4Z9C - chains A and E of the 6 polymer chains in the assembly; structure by X-ray diffraction, 2.35 A resolution.

[Chain A]
Molecule: Pertussis toxin-like subunit ArtA
Organism: Escherichia coli
Notes: EC 2.4.2.30
UniProt: A0A0B1KWV6 (A0A0B1KWV6_ECOLX); residues -14 to 226 here correspond to UniProt positions 1-241 (UniProt number = residue number + 15)
Sequence (241 residues; row label = number of the first residue in the row; numbers below 1 keep their minus sign (Met-14 is residue -14)):
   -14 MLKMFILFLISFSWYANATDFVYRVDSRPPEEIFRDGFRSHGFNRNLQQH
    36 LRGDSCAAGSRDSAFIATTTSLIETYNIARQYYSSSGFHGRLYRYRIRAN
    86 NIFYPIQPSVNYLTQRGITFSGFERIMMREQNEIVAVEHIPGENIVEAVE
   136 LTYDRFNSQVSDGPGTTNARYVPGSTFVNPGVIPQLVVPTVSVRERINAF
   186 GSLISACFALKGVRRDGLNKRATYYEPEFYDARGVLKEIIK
Not modelled in the structure: -14 to 3
Disulfide bonds: Cys41-Cys192
From the paper describing this entry:
  - mutagenesis - I111Y, Q116D/E118D: abolished catalytic activity
  - catalytic residues: Glu118 (proposed by the authors, not directly observed)
  - mutagenesis - Y67F, S70W: decreased catalytic activity
  - catalytic residues: His35 (citing earlier work)
  - mutagenesis - Y67A: abolished catalytic activity on HsGalphai3

[Chain E]
Molecule: Subtilase cytotoxin subunit B-like protein
Organism: Escherichia coli
UniProt: A0A0B1KTJ4 (A0A0B1KTJ4_ECOLX); residues 1-117 here correspond to UniProt positions 25-141 (UniProt number = residue number + 24)
Sequence (127 residues; numbered -1 to 125; the number before each row is that of its first residue; numbers below 1 keep their minus sign (Met-1 is residue -1)):
    -1 MADYDKYFSNVQINNLSYGVYTSGGKESQFFCIGIKRDNVTLPIHNMCKV
    49 DVFGSHKQGFDAMMEMAKYYYATGESIRVYYKENVWSDSEFKKAFSTNEL
    99 ISLSTCSSSDYCMGPQKDTLEHHHHHH
Not modelled in the structure: -1, 115-125
Construct notes: expression tag (-1 to 0, 118-125)
Disulfide bonds: Cys30-Cys46, Cys104-Cys110

[Chain A / chain E interface]
Residue-residue contacts (5):
  Arg218(A) - Ala70(E)
  Arg218(A) - Thr71(E)
  Gly219(A) - Tyr67(E)
  Gly219(A) - Thr71(E)
  Glu223(A) - Tyr67(E)
Also at the interface, not in a pair above, chain A (4 interface residues in all): Lys222
Also at the interface, not in a pair above, chain E (4 interface residues in all): Lys66

[In short]
The chain A/chain E interface involves 4 residues from each chain. The paper reports catalytic residues
Glu118(A) and His35(A); I111Y and Q116D/E118D of chain A abolish catalytic activity; 5 substitutions were
tested in all.
Here chain A is Pertussis toxin-like subunit ArtA and chain E is Subtilase cytotoxin subunit B-like protein,
both from Escherichia coli. Entry 4Z9C (EcPltAB Oxidized) was determined by X-ray diffraction together with
4Z9D from the same study.
